Entry 6CTX (X-ray diffraction, 2.02 A resolution); this record covers chains T and A of the 4 polymer chains in the assembly.

Chain T:
Molecule: 16-nt DNA strand
Sequence (16 nucleotides; row label = number of the first residue in the row):
     1 CCGACGTCGCATCAGC

Chain A:
Molecule: DNA polymerase beta
From: Homo sapiens
Notes: EC 2.7.7.7, 4.2.99.-
UniProtKB: P06746 (DPOLB_HUMAN); residues 1-335 here = UniProt positions 1-335
Sequence (335 residues; each row starts with the number of its first residue):
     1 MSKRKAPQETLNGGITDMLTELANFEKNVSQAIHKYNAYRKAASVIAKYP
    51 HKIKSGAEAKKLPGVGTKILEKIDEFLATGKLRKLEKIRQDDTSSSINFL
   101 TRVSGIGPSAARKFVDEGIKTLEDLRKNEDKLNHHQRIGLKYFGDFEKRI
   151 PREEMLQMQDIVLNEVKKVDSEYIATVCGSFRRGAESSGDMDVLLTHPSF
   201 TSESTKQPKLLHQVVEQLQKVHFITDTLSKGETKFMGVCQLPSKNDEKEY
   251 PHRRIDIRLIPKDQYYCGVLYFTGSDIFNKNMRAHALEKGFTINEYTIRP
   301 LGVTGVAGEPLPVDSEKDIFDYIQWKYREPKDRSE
Unresolved in the structure: 1-9
Differences from the reference sequence: conflict Leu-70 (Ala in P06746)
Bound ions: Na+ site 1: Lys-60, Leu-62, Val-65 (shared with 1 residue of chain D); Na+ site 2: Thr-101, Val-103, Ile-106 (shared with 1 residue of chain P); Na+ site 3: Asp-190, Asp-192, Asp-256 (together with VC9); Mg2+: Asp-190, Asp-192 (together with VC9)
Small-molecule neighbours:
  - 2'-deoxycytidine-5'-monophosphate (DC): Ile-174, Ala-175, Thr-176, Leu-194, Thr-196, Lys-262, Tyr-265, Tyr-266
  - VC9 (2'-deoxy-5'-O-[(R)-{[(R)-[dibromo(phosphono)methyl](hydroxy)phosphoryl]oxy}(hydroxy)phosphoryl]cytidine): Arg-149, Gly-179, Ser-180, Arg-183, Ser-188, Gly-189, Asp-190, Asp-192, Tyr-271, Phe-272, Thr-273, Gly-274, Ser-275, Asp-276, Asn-279, Lys-280
UniProt features mapped onto this chain:
  - region: Arg-183 to Asp-192 (DNA-binding)
  - active site: Lys-72 (Nucleophile)
  - binding site (K(+)): Lys-60, Leu-62, Val-65, Thr-101, Val-103, Ile-106
  - binding site (Na(+)): Lys-60, Leu-62, Val-65, Thr-101, Val-103, Ile-106
  - binding site (dATP): Arg-149, Ser-180, Arg-183, Gly-189, Asp-190
  - binding site (dCTP): Arg-149, Ser-180, Arg-183, Gly-189, Asp-190
  - binding site (dGTP): Arg-149, Ser-180, Arg-183, Gly-189, Asp-190, Asp-192
  - binding site (dTTP): Arg-149, Ser-180, Arg-183, Gly-189, Asp-190
  - binding site (Mg(2+)): Asp-190, Asp-192, Asp-256
  - modified residue: Lys-72 (N6-acetyllysine), Arg-83 (Omega-N-methylarginine), Arg-152 (Omega-N-methylarginine)
  - cross-link (Glycyl lysine isopeptide (Lys-Gly)): Lys-41 (interchain with G-Cter in ubiquitin), Lys-61 (interchain with G-Cter in ubiquitin), Lys-81 (interchain with G-Cter in ubiquitin)
From the paper describing this entry:
  - binding site for VC9: Arg-149, Ser-180, Arg-183

Chain T / chain A interface:
Contacting residue pairs (28):
  DC5(T) / His-34(A)  stacking on the base
  DC5(T) / Leu-287(A)  phosphate contact
  DG6(T) / Asn-279(A)  base contact
  DG6(T) / Lys-280(A)  hydrogen bond to the base
  DG6(T) / Arg-283(A)  hydrogen bond to the base
  DG6(T) / Ala-284(A)  sugar contact
  DG6(T) / Leu-287(A)  phosphate contact
  DT7(T) / Arg-283(A)  hydrogen bond to the sugar
  DT7(T) / Leu-287(A)  phosphate contact
  DT7(T) / Thr-292(A)  hydrogen bond to the phosphate
  DT7(T) / Ile-293(A)  sugar contact
  DT7(T) / Asn-294(A)  phosphate contact
  DC8(T) / Asn-294(A)  hydrogen bond to the phosphate
  DC8(T) / Glu-295(A)  sugar contact
  DC8(T) / Arg-299(A)  salt bridge to the phosphate
  DG9(T) / Thr-233(A)  hydrogen bond to the phosphate
  DG9(T) / Lys-234(A)  sugar contact
  DG9(T) / Arg-258(A)  sugar contact
  DG9(T) / Tyr-296(A)  hydrogen bond to the phosphate
  DC10(T) / Ser-229(A)  phosphate contact
  DC10(T) / Lys-230(A)  hydrogen bond to the phosphate
  DC10(T) / Gly-231(A)  phosphate contact
  DC10(T) / Glu-232(A)  hydrogen bond to the phosphate
  DC10(T) / Thr-233(A)  hydrogen bond to the phosphate
  DC10(T) / Lys-234(A)  hydrogen bond to the phosphate
  DA11(T) / Ser-229(A)  sugar contact
  DA11(T) / Lys-230(A)  hydrogen bond to the phosphate
  DT12(T) / Asn-133(A)  phosphate contact
Other interface residues (no listed pair), chain A (23 interface residues in all): Asn-37, His-134, Tyr-271

Overview:
The interface between chain T and chain A involves 8 residues on one side and 23 on the other, with 12
hydrogen bonds, 1 salt bridge and 1 aromatic stacking contact. Polar pairs include DG6(T)/Lys-280(A),
DG6(T)/Arg-283(A) and DT7(T)/Arg-283(A). From the paper: a binding site for VC9 at Arg-149(A), Ser-180(A) and
Arg-183(A).
Here chain T is a 16-nt DNA strand and chain A is DNA polymerase beta (Homo sapiens). Entry 6CTX (Ternary
complex crystal structure of DNA polymerase Beta with a dideoxy terminated primer with CBr2, beta ...) was
determined by X-ray diffraction (same publication as 6BEL, 6BEM, 6CR3, 6CR4, 6CR5, 6CR6 and 20 further
entries).
